Entry 8AFY (electron microscopy, 26.00 A resolution (very low resolution: no residue pairs are listed; an interface is given only as per-side residue counts)); this record covers chains C and E of the 8 polymer chains in the assembly.

[Chain C (and E)]
Protein: Autophagy-related protein 18
Source organism: Saccharomyces cerevisiae
Notes: chain E of this document is another copy of the same molecule, construct and numbering; everything in this record applies to it too
UniProtKB: P43601 (ATG18_YEAST); residues 1-500 here = UniProt positions 1-500
Chain sequence (500 residues; numbered 1 to 500; the number before each row is that of its first residue):
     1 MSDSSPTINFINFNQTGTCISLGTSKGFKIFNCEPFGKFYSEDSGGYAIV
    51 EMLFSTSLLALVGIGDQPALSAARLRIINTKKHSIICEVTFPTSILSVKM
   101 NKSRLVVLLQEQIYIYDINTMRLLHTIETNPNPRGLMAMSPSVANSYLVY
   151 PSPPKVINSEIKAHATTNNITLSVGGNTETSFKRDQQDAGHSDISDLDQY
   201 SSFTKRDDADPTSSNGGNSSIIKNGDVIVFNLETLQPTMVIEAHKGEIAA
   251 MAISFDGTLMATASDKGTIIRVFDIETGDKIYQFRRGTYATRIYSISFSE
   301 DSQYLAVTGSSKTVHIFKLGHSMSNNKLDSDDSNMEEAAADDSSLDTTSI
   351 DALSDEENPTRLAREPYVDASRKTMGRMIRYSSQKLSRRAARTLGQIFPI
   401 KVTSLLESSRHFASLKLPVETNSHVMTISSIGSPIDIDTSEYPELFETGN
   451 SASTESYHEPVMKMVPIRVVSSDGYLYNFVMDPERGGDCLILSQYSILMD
Not modelled in the structure: 1-4, 66-69, 157-221, 322-408, 446-457, 500
Construct notes: engineered mutation Ala-72 (Pro in P43601), Ala-73 (Arg in P43601)
Swiss-Prot annotation at these positions:
  - motif: Phe-284 to Thr-288 (L/FRRG motif)
  - modified residue: Ser-354 (Phosphoserine)
  - mutagenesis: Ser-264 (S264A: Impairs membrane-association), Thr-268 (T268A: Impairs membrane-association), Arg-271 (R271A: Impairs membrane-association), Arg-285 to Arg-286 (Loss of recruitment to vacuole membrane; Leads to a 40-fold decrease of affinity to PIP2), Arg-285 (R285A: Impairs membrane-association), Arg-286 (R286A: Impairs membrane-association), Ser-311 (S311A: Impairs membrane-association), Thr-313 (T313A: Impairs membrane-association), His-315 (H315A: Impairs membrane-association)

[Chain C / chain E interface]
At this resolution (26 A) residue pairs are not listed: 10 residues of chain C and 10 of chain E lie at the interface.

[Overview]
The chain C/chain E interface involves 10 residues from each chain. UniProt lists 8 mutagenesis sites on chain
C.
Both chains are Autophagy-related protein 18 (Saccharomyces cerevisiae). Entry 8AFY (Subtomogram average of
membrane-bound Atg18 oligomers) was determined by electron microscopy (same publication as 8AFX, 8AFQ and
8AFW).
